3PIZ - chain A; structure by X-ray diffraction, 2.21 A resolution.

# Chain A
Protein: Tyrosine-protein kinase BTK
Source organism: Homo sapiens
Notes: EC 2.7.10.2
Reference sequence: Q06187 (BTK_HUMAN); residues 387-659 here = UniProt positions 387-659
Amino-acid sequence (274 residues; each row starts with the number of its first residue):
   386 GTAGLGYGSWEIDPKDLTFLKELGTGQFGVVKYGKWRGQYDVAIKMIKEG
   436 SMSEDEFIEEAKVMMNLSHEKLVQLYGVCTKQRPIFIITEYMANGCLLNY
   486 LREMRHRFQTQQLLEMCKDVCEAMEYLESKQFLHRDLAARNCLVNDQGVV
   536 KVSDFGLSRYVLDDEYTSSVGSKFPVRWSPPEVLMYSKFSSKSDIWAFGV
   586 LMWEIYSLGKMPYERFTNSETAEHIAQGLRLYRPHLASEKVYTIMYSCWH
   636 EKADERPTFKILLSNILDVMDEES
Disordered / not traced: 386-390, 411-413, 433-437, 543-558
Construct notes: expression tag (386)
Residues lining bound ligands: 03C ([5-amino-1-(2-methylphenyl)-1H-pyrazol-4-yl]{3-[1-(methylsulfonyl)piperidin-4-yl]phenyl}methanone): Leu-408, Gly-409, Val-416, Ala-428, Ile-429, Lys-430, Glu-445, Met-449, Val-458, Ile-472, Thr-474, Glu-475, Tyr-476, Met-477, Gly-480, Cys-481, Leu-528, Ser-538
Curated features (UniProtKB/Swiss-Prot):
  - motif: Trp-581 to Trp-588 (CAV1-binding)
  - active site: Asp-521 (Proton acceptor)
  - binding site (ATP): Leu-408 to Val-416, Lys-430
  - binding site (clofedanol): Thr-474 to Met-477, Leu-542
  - binding site (dasatinib): Thr-474 to Met-477
  - modified residue: Tyr-551 (Phosphotyrosine), Ser-604 (Phosphoserine), Tyr-617 (Phosphotyrosine), Ser-623 (Phosphoserine), Ser-659 (Phosphoserine)
  - natural variant: Leu-408 (L408P: In XLA), Gly-414 (G414R: In XLA), Tyr-418 (Y418H: In XLA), Ile-429 (I429N: In XLA), Lys-430 (K430E: In XLA; K430R: In XLA), Glu-445 (E445D: In XLA), Gly-462 (G462D: In XLA; G462V: In XLA), Tyr-476 (Y476D: In XLA), Met-477 (M477R: In XLA), Cys-481 (C481S: Found in patients with chronic lymphocytic leukemia; uncertain significance), Cys-502 (C502F: In XLA; C502W: In XLA), Cys-506 (C506R: In XLA; C506Y: In XLA), 36 further natural variant entries in UniProt
  - mutagenesis: Tyr-551 (Y551F: Loss of phosphorylation of GTF2I), Tyr-617 (Y617E: Defective in mediating calcium response)
What the authors report for this chain:
  - binding site for 03C: Thr-474, Gly-480, Cys-481
  - contacts within the chain: Lys-430/Glu-445 (salt bridge)

# In short
Ligands of chain A: compound 03C. UniProt lists active-site residue Asp-521, 10 ATP-binding residues, 5
clofedanol-binding residues and 4 dasatinib-binding residues. From the paper: a binding site for 03C at
Thr-474, Gly-480 and Cys-481; contacts within the chain involving Lys-430 and Glu-445.
Chain A is Tyrosine-protein kinase BTK (Homo sapiens); the structure, Crystal structure of BTK kinase domain
complexed with (5-Amino-1-o-tolyl-1H-pyrazol-4-yl)-[3-(1-methanesulfonyl-piperidin-4-yl)-phenyl]-methanone,
was determined by X-ray diffraction together with 3PIX, 3PIY, 3PJ1, 3PJ2 and 3PJ3 from the same study.
